4ZFQ - chain A; structure by X-ray diffraction, 2.80 A resolution.

[Chain A]
Protein: L, D-transpeptidase 5
Source organism: Mycobacterium tuberculosis (strain CDC 1551 / Oshkosh)
Notes: EC 2.3.2.-
UniProtKB: P9WKV2 (LDT5_MYCTO); residue numbers follow UniProt; this construct covers 1-451
Sequence (451 residues; numbered 1 to 451; the number before each row is that of its first residue):
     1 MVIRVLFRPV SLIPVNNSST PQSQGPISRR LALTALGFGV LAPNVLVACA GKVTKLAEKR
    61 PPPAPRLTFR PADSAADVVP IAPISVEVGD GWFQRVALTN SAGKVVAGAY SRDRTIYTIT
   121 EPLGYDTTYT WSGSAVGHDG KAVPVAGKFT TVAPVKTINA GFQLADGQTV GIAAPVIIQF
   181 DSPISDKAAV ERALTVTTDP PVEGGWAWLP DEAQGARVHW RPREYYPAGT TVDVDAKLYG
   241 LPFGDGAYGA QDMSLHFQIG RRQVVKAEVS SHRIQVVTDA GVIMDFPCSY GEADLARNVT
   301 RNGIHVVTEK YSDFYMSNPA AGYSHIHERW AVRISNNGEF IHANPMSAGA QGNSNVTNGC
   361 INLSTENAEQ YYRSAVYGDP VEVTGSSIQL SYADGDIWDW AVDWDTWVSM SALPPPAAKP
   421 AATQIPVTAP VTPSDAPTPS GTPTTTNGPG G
Disordered / not traced: 1-55, 320-326, 349-356, 417-451
Glycans and other covalent adducts: Meropenem, bound form (DWZ) linked to Cys360
Ligand contacts: Meropenem, bound form (DWZ; (2S,3R,4S)-4-{[(3S,5S)-5-(dimethylcarbamoyl)pyrrolidin-3-yl]sulfanyl}-2-[(2S,3R)-3-hydroxy-1-oxobutan-2-yl]-3-methyl-3,4-dihydro-2H-pyrrole-5-carboxylic acid): Arg297, Asn298, Met316, Asn318, Pro319, Glu328, Asn337, Gly338, Glu339, His342, Asn358, Gly359
Reported in the primary citation:
  - conformationally variable residues (loop rearrangement, order/disorder transition, side-chain flip): Glu328, His342, Met346, Ala348 to Val356, Thr357, Asn358
  - binding site for Meropenem, bound form: Glu328, Gly338, Glu339, Asn358, Gly359, Cys360
  - contacts within the chain: His342-Cys360 (hydrogen bond)

[Overview]
Covalently linked Meropenem, bound form: at Cys360. From the paper: a binding site for Meropenem, bound form
at Glu328, Gly338 and Glu339 among others; conformational variability at Glu328, His342 and Met346 among
others.
Chain A is L, D-transpeptidase 5 (Mycobacterium tuberculosis (strain CDC 1551 / Oshkosh)); the structure,
Structure of M. tuberculosis (3,3) L,D-Transpeptidase, LdtMt5. (Meropenen-adduct form), was determined by
X-ray diffraction together with 4Z7A from the same study.
